Entry 2V17 (X-ray diffraction, 1.65 A resolution); this record covers chains A and L of the 3 polymer chains in the assembly.

== Chain A ==
Molecule: Peptide fragment
Source organism: Homo sapiens
Amino-acid sequence (6 residues; row label = number of the first residue in the row):
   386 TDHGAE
Reported in the primary citation:
  - specificity-determining residues: Gly-389

== Chain L ==
Molecule: Monoclonal antibody fab fragment MN423
Source organism: Mus musculus
Notes: antibody fragment or engineered binder
Amino-acid sequence (214 residues; numbered 1 to 214; the number before each row is that of its first residue):
     1 DVQITQSPSYLAASPGETITINCRASKSIRKFLAWYREKPGKTNKLLIYS
    51 GSTLQSGTPSRFSGSGSGTDFTLTISRLEPEDFAMYYCQQHNDYPLTFGA
   101 GTKLELKRADAAPTVSIFPPSSEQLTSGGASVVCFLNNFYPKDINVKWKI
   151 DGSERQNGVLNSWTDQDSKDSTYSMSSTLTLTKDEYERHNSYTCEATHKT
   201 STSPIVKSFNRNEC
Disulfides: Cys-23/Cys-88, Cys-134/Cys-194

== Interface between chain A and chain L ==
Pairs across the interface (10):
  Asp-387(A) / Arg-30(L)  salt bridge
  Asp-387(A) / Phe-32(L)
  His-388(A) / Phe-32(L)
  His-388(A) / His-91(L)  hydrogen bond (backbone-side chain)
  Gly-389(A) / Phe-32(L)
  Gly-389(A) / His-91(L)
  Ala-390(A) / His-91(L)  hydrogen bond (backbone-backbone)
  Ala-390(A) / Asn-92(L)
  Ala-390(A) / Tyr-94(L)  hydrophobic
  Glu-391(A) / Tyr-94(L)  hydrogen bond (backbone-side chain)
Interface residues without a listed pair, chain L (8 interface residues in all): Lys-31, Ser-50, Asp-93
Interface features reported in the paper:
  - pairs named by the authors: Asp-387(A)/Arg-30(L) (hydrogen bond), His-388(A)/Ser-50(L), Gly-389(A)/Phe-32(L), Ala-390(A)/His-91(L), Glu-391(A)/Tyr-94(L)
  - epitope / paratope residues, chain A: Asp-387(A), His-388(A), Gly-389(A), Ala-390(A), Glu-391(A)
  - epitope / paratope residues, chain L: Arg-30(L), Phe-32(L), Ser-50(L), His-91(L), Tyr-94(L)

== Overview ==
Chain A and chain L form an interface of 5 and 8 residues respectively; the contacts include 3 hydrogen bonds
and 1 salt bridge. Polar pairs include Asp-387(A)/Arg-30(L), His-388(A)/His-91(L) and Glu-391(A)/Tyr-94(L).
The authors report a hydrogen bond between Asp-387(A) and Arg-30(L); contacts between His-388(A) and
Ser-50(L), Gly-389(A) and Phe-32(L) and Ala-390(A) and His-91(L) among others. The paper reports
epitope/paratope residues Asp-387(A), His-388(A) and Arg-30(L) among others; the specificity determinant
Gly-389(A).
Here chain A is Peptide fragment (Homo sapiens) and chain L is Monoclonal antibody fab fragment MN423 (Mus
musculus). Entry 2V17 (Structure of the complex of antibody MN423 with a fragment of tau protein) was
determined by X-ray diffraction.
